PDB entry 4JP2 | X-ray diffraction, 1.15 A resolution | chain A

== Chain A ==
Molecule: 2-deoxy-D-gluconate 3-dehydrogenase
Source organism: Thermus thermophilus
Reference sequence: Q53W82 (Q53W82_THET8); residues 1-239 here = UniProt positions 1-239
Chain sequence (239 residues; numbered 1 to 239; the number before each row is that of its first residue):
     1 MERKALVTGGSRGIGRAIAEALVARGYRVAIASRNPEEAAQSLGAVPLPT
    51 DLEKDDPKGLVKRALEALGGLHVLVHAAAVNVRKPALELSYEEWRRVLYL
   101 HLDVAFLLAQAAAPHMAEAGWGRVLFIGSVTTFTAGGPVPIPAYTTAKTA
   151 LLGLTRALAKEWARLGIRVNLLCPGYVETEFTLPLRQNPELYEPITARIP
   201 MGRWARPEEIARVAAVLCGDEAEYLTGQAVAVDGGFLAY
Modified positions: Mse1 (selenomethionine; parent Met); Mse116 (selenomethionine; parent Met); Mse201 (selenomethionine; parent Met)
From the paper describing this entry:
  - catalytic residues: S129, Y144, K148 (citing earlier work)
  - specificity-determining residues: S11, E118 (proposed by the authors, not directly observed)

== Overview ==
The paper reports catalytic residues S129, Y144 and K148; specificity determinants S11 and E118.
Chain A is 2-deoxy-D-gluconate 3-dehydrogenase (Thermus thermophilus); the structure, Crystal Structure of
TT0495 protein from Thermus thermophilus HB8, was determined by X-ray diffraction (same publication as 4JP3,
2EKP and 2EKQ).
